1P1J - chains A and B; structure by X-ray diffraction, 1.70 A resolution.

Chain A (and B):
Protein: Inositol-3-phosphate synthase
Organism: Saccharomyces cerevisiae
Notes: EC 5.5.1.4; chain B of this document is another copy of the same molecule, construct and numbering; everything in this record applies to it too
UniProt: P11986 (INO1_YEAST); aligned to UniProt positions 1-533 over residues 1-533 (the alignment contains insertions or deletions, so no single offset holds)
Chain sequence (533 residues; numbered 1 to 533; the number before each row is that of its first residue):
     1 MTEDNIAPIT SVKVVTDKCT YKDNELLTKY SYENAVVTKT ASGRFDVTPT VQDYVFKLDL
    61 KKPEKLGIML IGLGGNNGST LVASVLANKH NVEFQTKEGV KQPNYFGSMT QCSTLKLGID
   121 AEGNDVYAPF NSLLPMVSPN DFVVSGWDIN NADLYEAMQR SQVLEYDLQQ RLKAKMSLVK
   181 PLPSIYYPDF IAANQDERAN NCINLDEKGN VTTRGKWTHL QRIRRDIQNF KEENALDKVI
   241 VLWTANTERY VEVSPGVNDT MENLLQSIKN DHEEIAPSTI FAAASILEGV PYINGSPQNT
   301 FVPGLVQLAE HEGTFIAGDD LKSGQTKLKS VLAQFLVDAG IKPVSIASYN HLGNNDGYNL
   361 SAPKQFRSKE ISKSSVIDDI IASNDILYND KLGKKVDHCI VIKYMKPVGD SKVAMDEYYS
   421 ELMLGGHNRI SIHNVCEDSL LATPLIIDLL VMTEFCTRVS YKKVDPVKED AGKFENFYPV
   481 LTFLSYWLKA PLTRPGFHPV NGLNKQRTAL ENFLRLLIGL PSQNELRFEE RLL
Unresolved in the structure: 1-8 (chain B: 1-9, 465-472)
Ligand contacts: NADH (NAI; 1,4-dihydronicotinamide adenine dinucleotide): Ile71, Gly72, Gly74, Gly75, Asn76, Asn77, Trp147, Asp148, Ile149, Asn150, Arg160, Ser184, Ile185, Ile191, Arg198, Trp243, Thr244, Ala245, Asn246, Thr247, Pro277, Phe281, Gly295, Ser296, Asp320, Leu321, Ser323, Asn354, Asn355, Asp356, Lys369, Asp438, Ser439, Ala442, Lys489
Curated features (UniProtKB/Swiss-Prot):
  - binding site (NAD(+)): Gly74, Gly75, Asn76, Asn77, Asp148, Ser184, Ile185, Gln195, Asp196, Arg198, Thr244, Ala245, Asn246, Thr247, Gly295, Ser296, Asp320, Leu321, Ser323, Asn354 and 7 more in UniProt
  - modified residue: Thr48 (Phosphothreonine), Ser177 (Phosphoserine), Ser184 (Phosphoserine), Ser296 (Phosphoserine), Ser368 (Phosphoserine), Ser374 (Phosphoserine)

Interface between chain A and chain B:
Pairs across the interface (273; chain A residue first):
  Ile9(A) - Ser42(B)
  Thr10(A) - Gly43(B)
  Ser11(A) - Gly43(B)  hydrogen bond (backbone-backbone)
  Ser11(A) - Arg44(B)
  Ser11(A) - Phe45(B)  hydrogen bond (backbone-backbone)
  Val12(A) - Phe45(B)
  Val12(A) - Val47(B)  hydrophobic
  Lys13(A) - Phe45(B)  hydrogen bond (backbone-backbone)
  Lys13(A) - Asp46(B)
  Lys13(A) - Val47(B)  hydrogen bond (backbone-backbone)
  Val14(A) - Val47(B)
  Val14(A) - Pro49(B)  hydrophobic
  Val15(A) - Val47(B)  hydrogen bond (backbone-backbone)
  Val15(A) - Pro49(B)
  Tyr30(A) - Leu526(B)
  Tyr30(A) - Phe528(B)  hydrophobic
  Tyr32(A) - Asn524(B)
  Tyr32(A) - Leu526(B)  hydrophobic
  Tyr32(A) - Arg527(B)
  Tyr32(A) - Phe528(B)  hydrogen bond (side chain-backbone)
  Tyr32(A) - Glu529(B)  hydrogen bond
  Glu33(A) - Pro521(B)
  Glu33(A) - Asn524(B)  hydrogen bond (backbone-side chain)
  Asn34(A) - Ile119(B)
  Asn34(A) - Glu529(B)  hydrogen bond
  Ala35(A) - Leu117(B)
  Ala35(A) - Gly118(B)
  Ala35(A) - Ile119(B)  hydrogen bond (backbone-backbone)
  Val36(A) - Ile119(B)
  Val37(A) - Leu117(B)
  Val37(A) - Gly118(B)
  Val37(A) - Ile119(B)  hydrogen bond (backbone-backbone)
  Val37(A) - Asp120(B)
  Val37(A) - Val126(B)  hydrophobic
  Gly43(A) - Thr10(B)
  Gly43(A) - Ser11(B)  hydrogen bond (backbone-backbone)
  Arg44(A) - Ser11(B)
  Phe45(A) - Thr10(B)
  Phe45(A) - Ser11(B)  hydrogen bond (backbone-backbone)
  Phe45(A) - Val12(B)
  Phe45(A) - Lys13(B)  hydrogen bond (backbone-backbone)
  Phe45(A) - Leu117(B)  hydrophobic
  Phe45(A) - Val126(B)  hydrophobic
  Phe45(A) - Tyr127(B)
  Phe45(A) - Ala128(B)  hydrophobic
  Asp46(A) - Lys13(B)
  Val47(A) - Val12(B)  hydrophobic
  Val47(A) - Lys13(B)  hydrogen bond (backbone-backbone)
  Val47(A) - Val14(B)
  Val47(A) - Val15(B)  hydrogen bond (backbone-backbone)
  Pro49(A) - Val14(B)  hydrophobic
  Pro49(A) - Val15(B)
  Tyr54(A) - Leu532(B)  hydrophobic
  Phe56(A) - Phe528(B)  hydrophobic
  Ser84(A) - Met423(B)
  Phe94(A) - Leu424(B)
  Asn104(A) - Met423(B)
  Asn104(A) - Leu424(B)
  Tyr105(A) - Met423(B)  hydrophobic
  Phe106(A) - Gly340(B)
  Phe106(A) - Lys342(B)
  Phe106(A) - Leu387(B)  hydrophobic
  Phe106(A) - Glu421(B)
  Phe106(A) - Leu422(B)
  Phe106(A) - Met423(B)  hydrogen bond (backbone-backbone)
  Gly107(A) - Ala339(B)
  Gly107(A) - Gly340(B)  hydrogen bond (backbone-backbone)
  Gly107(A) - Ile341(B)
  Ser108(A) - Ala339(B)
  Ser108(A) - Gly340(B)
  Met109(A) - Asp338(B)
  Met109(A) - Ala339(B)  hydrogen bond (backbone-backbone)
  Gln111(A) - Ile386(B)
  Cys112(A) - Gly340(B)
  Cys112(A) - Asn384(B)  hydrogen bond (backbone-side chain)
  Cys112(A) - Ile386(B)
  Cys112(A) - Leu387(B)
  Ser113(A) - Asp338(B)
  Ser113(A) - Asn384(B)
  Ser113(A) - Ile386(B)
  Thr114(A) - Ser383(B)  hydrogen bond (side chain-backbone)
  Thr114(A) - Asn384(B)
  Thr114(A) - Ile386(B)
  Leu117(A) - Ala35(B)
  Leu117(A) - Val37(B)
  Leu117(A) - Phe45(B)  hydrophobic
  Gly118(A) - Ala35(B)
  Gly118(A) - Val37(B)
  Ile119(A) - Asn34(B)
  Ile119(A) - Ala35(B)  hydrogen bond (backbone-backbone)
  Ile119(A) - Val36(B)
  Ile119(A) - Val37(B)  hydrogen bond (backbone-backbone)
  Glu122(A) - Phe497(B)
  Gly123(A) - Phe497(B)
  Asn124(A) - Gly496(B)  hydrogen bond (side chain-backbone)
  Asn124(A) - Phe497(B)
  Asn124(A) - His498(B)  hydrogen bond (side chain-backbone)
  Val126(A) - Val37(B)  hydrophobic
  Val126(A) - Phe45(B)  hydrophobic
  Tyr127(A) - Phe45(B)
  Tyr127(A) - Ser383(B)
  Tyr127(A) - Lys505(B)  hydrogen bond
  Ala128(A) - Phe45(B)  hydrophobic
  Pro129(A) - Ile386(B)  hydrophobic
  Leu164(A) - Leu424(B)  hydrophobic
  Lys327(A) - Phe335(B)
  Leu328(A) - Leu332(B)  hydrophobic
  Leu328(A) - Phe335(B)  hydrophobic
  Val331(A) - Val331(B)  hydrophobic
  Val331(A) - Phe335(B)  hydrophobic
  Leu332(A) - Leu328(B)  hydrophobic
  Leu332(A) - Leu332(B)  hydrophobic
  Phe335(A) - Lys327(B)
  Phe335(A) - Leu328(B)  hydrophobic
  Phe335(A) - Val331(B)  hydrophobic
  Phe335(A) - Leu503(B)  hydrophobic
  Asp338(A) - Met109(B)
  Asp338(A) - Ser113(B)
  Asp338(A) - Arg507(B)  hydrogen bond (backbone-side chain)
  Ala339(A) - Gly107(B)
  Ala339(A) - Ser108(B)
  Ala339(A) - Met109(B)  hydrogen bond (backbone-backbone)
  Ala339(A) - Tyr486(B)
  Gly340(A) - Phe106(B)
  Gly340(A) - Gly107(B)  hydrogen bond (backbone-backbone)
  Gly340(A) - Ser108(B)
  Gly340(A) - Cys112(B)
  Ile341(A) - Gly107(B)
  Lys342(A) - Phe106(B)
  Ser383(A) - Thr114(B)  hydrogen bond (backbone-side chain)
  Ser383(A) - Tyr127(B)
  Asn384(A) - Cys112(B)  hydrogen bond (side chain-backbone)
  Asn384(A) - Ser113(B)
  Asn384(A) - Thr114(B)
  Ile386(A) - Gln111(B)
  Ile386(A) - Cys112(B)  hydrophobic
  Ile386(A) - Ser113(B)
  Ile386(A) - Thr114(B)
  Ile386(A) - Pro129(B)  hydrophobic
  Leu387(A) - Phe106(B)  hydrophobic
  Leu387(A) - Cys112(B)
  Leu392(A) - Phe106(B)  hydrophobic
  Glu421(A) - Phe106(B)
  Leu422(A) - Phe106(B)
  Leu422(A) - Leu441(B)  hydrophobic
  Met423(A) - Ser84(B)
  Met423(A) - Asn104(B)
  Met423(A) - Tyr105(B)  hydrophobic
  Met423(A) - Phe106(B)  hydrogen bond (backbone-backbone)
  Met423(A) - Leu440(B)
  Met423(A) - Pro444(B)  hydrophobic
  Leu424(A) - Phe94(B)
  Leu424(A) - Pro103(B)  hydrophobic
  Leu424(A) - Asn104(B)
  Leu424(A) - Leu164(B)  hydrophobic
  Gly425(A) - Phe94(B)
  Gly425(A) - Lys101(B)
  Gly426(A) - Glu437(B)
  Gly426(A) - Leu440(B)
  His427(A) - Glu437(B)  hydrogen bond (backbone-side chain)
  Asn428(A) - Asn434(B)  hydrogen bond
  Asn428(A) - Val435(B)  hydrogen bond (side chain-backbone)
  Arg429(A) - His433(B)
  Arg429(A) - Asn434(B)
  Arg429(A) - Val435(B)  hydrogen bond (backbone-backbone)
  Ile430(A) - Ile432(B)  hydrophobic
  Ile430(A) - His433(B)
  Ile430(A) - Asn434(B)
  Ser431(A) - Ser431(B)
  Ser431(A) - Ile432(B)
  Ser431(A) - His433(B)  hydrogen bond (backbone-backbone)
  Ile432(A) - Ile430(B)  hydrophobic
  Ile432(A) - Ser431(B)
  His433(A) - Arg429(B)
  His433(A) - Ile430(B)
  His433(A) - Ser431(B)  hydrogen bond (backbone-backbone)
  Asn434(A) - Asn428(B)  hydrogen bond
  Asn434(A) - Arg429(B)
  Asn434(A) - Ile430(B)
  Val435(A) - Asn428(B)  hydrogen bond (backbone-side chain)
  Val435(A) - Arg429(B)  hydrogen bond (backbone-backbone)
  Glu437(A) - Gly426(B)
  Glu437(A) - His427(B)  hydrogen bond (side chain-backbone)
  Leu440(A) - Met423(B)
  Leu440(A) - Gly426(B)
  Leu441(A) - Leu422(B)  hydrophobic
  Pro444(A) - Met423(B)  hydrophobic
  Tyr461(A) - Leu532(B)
  Tyr461(A) - Leu533(B)  hydrogen bond (side chain-backbone)
  Lys463(A) - Leu533(B)
  Glu475(A) - Leu533(B)
  Asn476(A) - Leu533(B)
  Phe477(A) - Arg531(B)
  Phe477(A) - Leu532(B)  hydrophobic
  Tyr478(A) - Glu530(B)
  Tyr478(A) - Arg531(B)  hydrogen bond (backbone-backbone)
  Tyr478(A) - Leu533(B)  hydrophobic
  Thr482(A) - Glu530(B)
  Thr482(A) - Arg531(B)  hydrogen bond
  Phe483(A) - Arg531(B)
  Tyr486(A) - Ala339(B)
  Thr493(A) - Glu530(B)
  Arg494(A) - Glu529(B)
  Arg494(A) - Glu530(B)  hydrogen bond (side chain-backbone)
  Arg494(A) - Leu532(B)  hydrogen bond (side chain-backbone)
  Arg494(A) - Leu533(B)  hydrogen bond (side chain-backbone)
  Gly496(A) - Asn124(B)  hydrogen bond (backbone-side chain)
  Phe497(A) - Glu122(B)
  Phe497(A) - Gly123(B)
  Phe497(A) - Asn124(B)
  Phe497(A) - Glu529(B)
  Phe497(A) - Glu530(B)
  His498(A) - Asn124(B)  hydrogen bond (backbone-side chain)
  Val500(A) - Asp125(B)
  Val500(A) - Arg527(B)
  Leu503(A) - Phe335(B)  hydrophobic
  Asn504(A) - Asn504(B)  hydrogen bond
  Lys505(A) - Tyr127(B)  hydrogen bond
  Lys505(A) - Glu525(B)
  Arg507(A) - Asp338(B)  hydrogen bond (side chain-backbone)
  Ala509(A) - Glu525(B)
  Ala509(A) - Leu526(B)
  Ala509(A) - Arg531(B)
  Asn512(A) - Asn524(B)
  Phe513(A) - Leu526(B)
  Leu516(A) - Leu526(B)  hydrophobic
  Leu516(A) - Phe528(B)  hydrophobic
  Pro521(A) - Glu33(B)
  Ser522(A) - Asn524(B)
  Asn524(A) - Tyr32(B)
  Asn524(A) - Glu33(B)
  Asn524(A) - Thr508(B)
  Asn524(A) - Asn512(B)  hydrogen bond (backbone-side chain)
  Asn524(A) - Ser522(B)
  Glu525(A) - Lys505(B)
  Glu525(A) - Thr508(B)
  Glu525(A) - Ala509(B)
  Leu526(A) - Tyr30(B)
  Leu526(A) - Tyr32(B)  hydrophobic
  Leu526(A) - Ala509(B)
  Leu526(A) - Asn512(B)
  Leu526(A) - Phe513(B)
  Leu526(A) - Leu516(B)  hydrophobic
  Arg527(A) - Tyr32(B)
  Arg527(A) - Val500(B)
  Phe528(A) - Tyr30(B)  hydrophobic
  Phe528(A) - Tyr32(B)  hydrogen bond (backbone-side chain)
  Phe528(A) - Phe56(B)  hydrophobic
  Phe528(A) - Leu516(B)  hydrophobic
  Glu529(A) - Tyr32(B)  hydrogen bond
  Glu529(A) - Asn34(B)
  Glu529(A) - Arg494(B)  hydrogen bond (backbone-side chain)
  Glu529(A) - Phe497(B)
  Glu530(A) - Tyr478(B)
  Glu530(A) - Thr482(B)
  Glu530(A) - Thr493(B)
  Glu530(A) - Arg494(B)  hydrogen bond (backbone-side chain)
  Glu530(A) - Phe497(B)
  Arg531(A) - Phe477(B)
  Arg531(A) - Tyr478(B)  hydrogen bond (backbone-backbone)
  Arg531(A) - Thr482(B)  hydrogen bond
  Arg531(A) - Phe483(B)
  Arg531(A) - Ala509(B)
  Leu532(A) - Tyr54(B)  hydrophobic
  Leu532(A) - Tyr461(B)
  Leu532(A) - Phe477(B)  hydrophobic
  Leu532(A) - Arg494(B)  hydrogen bond (backbone-side chain)
  Leu533(A) - Tyr461(B)  hydrogen bond (backbone-side chain)
  Leu533(A) - Glu475(B)
  Leu533(A) - Asn476(B)
  Leu533(A) - Phe477(B)
  Leu533(A) - Tyr478(B)
  Leu533(A) - Arg494(B)  hydrogen bond (backbone-side chain)
Interface residues without a listed pair, chain A (131 interface residues in all): Lys18, Thr48, Ala87, Gln102, Pro103, Asp120, Asp125, Glu165, Leu168, Val337, Cys436, Thr443, Ile447, Pro479, Thr508, Leu520, Gln523
Interface residues without a listed pair, chain B (128 interface residues in all): Thr48, Ala87, Leu168, Val337, Lys391, Leu392, Gly425, Cys436, Thr443, Ile447, Leu520, Gln523

Summary:
131 residues of chain A and 128 residues of chain B are in contact, with 63 hydrogen bonds. Polar pairs
include Tyr32(A)-Phe528(B), Tyr32(A)-Glu529(B) and Glu33(A)-Asn524(B). Bound to chain A: NADH. UniProt lists
27 NAD+-binding residues on chain A.
Both chains are Inositol-3-phosphate synthase (Saccharomyces cerevisiae). Entry 1P1J (Crystal structure of the
1L-myo-inositol 1-phosphate synthase complexed with NADH) was determined by X-ray diffraction together with
1P1F, 1P1H, 1P1I and 1P1K from the same study.
